PDB entry 2Y4K | X-ray diffraction, 2.45 A resolution | chain A

# Chain A
Name: Mannosylglycerate synthase
Source organism: Rhodothermus marinus
Notes: EC 2.4.1.217
UniProtKB: Q9RFR0 (Q9RFR0_RHOMR); numbering as in UniProt (aligned over 1-382)
Chain sequence (382 residues; numbered 1 to 382; the number before each row is that of its first residue):
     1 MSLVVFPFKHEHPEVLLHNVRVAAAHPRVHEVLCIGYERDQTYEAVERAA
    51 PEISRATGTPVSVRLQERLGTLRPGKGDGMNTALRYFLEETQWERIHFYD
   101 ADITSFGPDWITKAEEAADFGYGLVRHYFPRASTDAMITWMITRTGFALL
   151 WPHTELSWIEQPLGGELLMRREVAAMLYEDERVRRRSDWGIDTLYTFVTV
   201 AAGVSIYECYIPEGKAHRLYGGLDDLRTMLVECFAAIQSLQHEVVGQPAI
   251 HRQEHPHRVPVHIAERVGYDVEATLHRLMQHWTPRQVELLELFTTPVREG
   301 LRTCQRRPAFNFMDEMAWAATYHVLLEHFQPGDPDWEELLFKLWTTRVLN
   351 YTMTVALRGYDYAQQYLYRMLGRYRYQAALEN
Not modelled in the structure: 1, 382
Construct notes: engineered mutation Ala-201 (Gln in Q9RFR0), Ala-202 (Gln in Q9RFR0)
Ion coordination: Mg2+: Asp-102 (together with GDP)
Residues lining bound ligands: GDP (guanosine-5'-diphosphate): Pro-7, Phe-8, Lys-9, Glu-11, Ile-35, Gly-36, Tyr-37, Gln-66, Pro-74, Gly-75, Lys-76, Gly-79, Asp-100, Ala-101, Asp-102, Trp-189, Met-229
Swiss-Prot annotation at these positions:
  - binding site (GDP-alpha-D-mannose): Pro-7 to Glu-11, Ile-35, Gln-66, Lys-76, Asp-100, Ala-101, Leu-163, Asp-192, Arg-218, Tyr-220
  - binding site (a divalent metal cation): Asp-102, His-217
  - binding site ((R)-glycerate): Arg-131, Ala-136 to Thr-139
Reported in the primary citation:
  - binding site for GDP: Pro-7, Lys-9, Glu-11, Tyr-37, Gln-66, Lys-76, Ala-101
  - mutagenesis - K9A (4-10-fold), Y37A (4-10-fold), Q66A (up to 72-fold), K76A (3-4-fold): increased catalytic activity
  - Mg2+ coordination: Asp-102
  - conformationally variable residues (loop rearrangement, order/disorder transition, side-chain flip): Lys-215 to Gly-222
  - mutagenesis - D102A: abolished catalytic activity
  - mutagenesis - H217A (3-fold): decreased binding to GDP-Mg2+
  - mutagenesis - H217A: unchanged binding to GDP-Ca2+
  - mutagenesis - D135A (5600-fold), T139A (1500-fold), H217A: decreased binding to d-glycerate
  - mutagenesis - H217A (>1000-fold): abolished catalytic activity on Ca2+
  - mutagenesis - H217A (23-fold): decreased catalytic activity on Mg2+
  - mutagenesis - H217A: increased catalytic activity on Mn2+
  - mutagenesis - H217A (3-fold): decreased binding to GDP-Mn2+
  - mutagenesis - Y220A, Y220F (1500-fold): decreased catalytic activity on d-glycerate
  - mutagenesis - E89A/E90A: decreased expression

# Summary
Bound to chain A: GDP. Curated annotation (UniProt) lists 14 GDP-alpha-D-mannose-binding residues, divalent
metal cation-binding residues Asp-102 and His-217 and 5 (R)-glycerate-binding residues. From the paper: a
binding site for GDP at Pro-7, Lys-9 and Glu-11 among others; K9A, Y37A and Q66A, among others, increase
catalytic activity; 11 substitutions were tested in all.
Chain A is Mannosylglycerate synthase (Rhodothermus marinus); the structure, Mannosylglycerate synthase in
complex with Mg-GDP, was determined by X-ray diffraction (same publication as 2Y4J and 2Y4M).
